Entry 6VM1 (electron microscopy, 7.90 A resolution (low resolution: residue-level contacts below are approximate; hydrogen-bond / salt-bridge calls are withheld)); this record covers chains B and D of the 26 polymer chains in the assembly.

Chain B:
Protein: ATP synthase subunit alpha, chloroplastic
Source organism: Spinacia oleracea
Notes: EC 7.1.2.2
UniProt: P06450 (ATPA_SPIOL); residues 1-507 here = UniProt positions 1-507
Chain sequence (507 residues; each row starts with the number of its first residue):
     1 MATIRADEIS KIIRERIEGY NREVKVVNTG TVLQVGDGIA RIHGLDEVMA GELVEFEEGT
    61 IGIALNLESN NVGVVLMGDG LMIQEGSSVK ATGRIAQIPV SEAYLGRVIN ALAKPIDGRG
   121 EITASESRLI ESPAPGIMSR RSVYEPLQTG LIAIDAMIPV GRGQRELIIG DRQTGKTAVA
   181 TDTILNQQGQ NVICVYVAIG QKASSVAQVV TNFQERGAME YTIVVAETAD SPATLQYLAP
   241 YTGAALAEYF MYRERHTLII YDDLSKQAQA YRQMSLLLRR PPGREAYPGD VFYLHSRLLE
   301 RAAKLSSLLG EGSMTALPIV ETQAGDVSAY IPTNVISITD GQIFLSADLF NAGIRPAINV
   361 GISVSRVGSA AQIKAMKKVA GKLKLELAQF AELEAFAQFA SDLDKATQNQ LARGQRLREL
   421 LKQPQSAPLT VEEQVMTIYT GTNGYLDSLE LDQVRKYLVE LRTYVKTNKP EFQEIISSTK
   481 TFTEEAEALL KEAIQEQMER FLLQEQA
Unresolved in the structure: 1-6, 505-507
Curated features (UniProtKB/Swiss-Prot):
  - binding site (ATP): G170 to T177
  - site: S363 (Required for activity)

Chain D:
Protein: ATP synthase subunit beta, chloroplastic
Source organism: Spinacia oleracea
Notes: EC 7.1.2.2
UniProt: P00825 (ATPB_SPIOL); residues 1-498 here = UniProt positions 1-498
Chain sequence (498 residues; row label = number of the first residue in the row):
     1 MRINPTTSDP GVSTLEKKNL GRIAQIIGPV LDVAFPPGKM PNIYNALIVK GRDTAGQPMN
    61 VTCEVQQLLG NNRVRAVAMS ATDGLTRGME VIDTGAPLSV PVGGATLGRI FNVLGEPVDN
   121 LGPVDTRTTS PIHRSAPAFT QLDTKLSIFE TGIKVVDLLA PYRRGGKIGL FGGAGVGKTV
   181 LIMELINNIA KAHGGVSVFG GVGERTREGN DLYMEMKESG VINEQNIAES KVALVYGQMN
   241 EPPGARMRVG LTALTMAEYF RDVNEQDVLL FIDNIFRFVQ AGSEVSALLG RMPSAVGYQP
   301 TLSTEMGSLQ ERITSTKEGS ITSIQAVYVP ADDLTDPAPA TTFAHLDATT VLSRGLAAKG
   361 IYPAVDPLDS TSTMLQPRIV GEEHYEIAQR VKETLQRYKE LQDIIAILGL DELSEEDRLT
   421 VARARKIERF LSQPFFVAEV FTGSPGKYVG LAETIRGFQL ILSGELDSLP EQAFYLVGNI
   481 DEATAKAMNL EMESKLKK
Unresolved in the structure: 1-16, 497-498
Curated features (UniProtKB/Swiss-Prot):
  - binding site (ATP): G172 to T179

Interface between chain B and chain D:
Pairs across the interface - 23 pairs, chain B then chain D:
  E47(B) with T86(D)
  M49(B) with G84(D)
  A50(B) with T82(D); D83(D); G84(D); L85(D)
  N66(B) with I26(D); I27(D)
  L67(B) with Q25(D); I26(D)
  E68(B) with A24(D); Q25(D)
  S69(B) with A24(D); Q25(D)
  I137(B) with T206(D); N210(D)
  E300(B) with N240(D)
  T333(B) with A331(D)
  V367(B) with V440(D); F441(D)
  G368(B) with V440(D); F441(D)
  S369(B) with V440(D)
Interface residues without a listed pair, chain B (16 interface residues in all): D46, A370, F399
Interface residues without a listed pair, chain D (17 interface residues in all): R87, L410

Summary:
The interface between chain B and chain D involves 16 residues on one side and 17 on the other. From UniProt:
8 ATP-binding residues on chain B; 8 ATP-binding residues on chain D.
Here chain B is ATP synthase subunit alpha, chloroplastic and chain D is ATP synthase subunit beta,
chloroplastic, both from Spinacia oleracea. Entry 6VM1 (Chloroplast ATP synthase (C3, CF1FO)) was determined
by electron microscopy, deposited together with 6VM4, 6VMB, 6VMD, 6VMG, 6VOF, 6VOG and 8 further entries.
